PDB entry 9MN4 | electron microscopy, 3.05 A resolution | chains E and T of the 6 polymer chains in the assembly

Chain E:
Name: DNA-directed RNA polymerase, mitochondrial
Organism: Homo sapiens
Notes: EC 2.7.7.6
Reference sequence: O00411 (RPOM_HUMAN); numbering as in UniProt (aligned over 1-1230)
Sequence (1230 residues; row label = number of the first residue in the row):
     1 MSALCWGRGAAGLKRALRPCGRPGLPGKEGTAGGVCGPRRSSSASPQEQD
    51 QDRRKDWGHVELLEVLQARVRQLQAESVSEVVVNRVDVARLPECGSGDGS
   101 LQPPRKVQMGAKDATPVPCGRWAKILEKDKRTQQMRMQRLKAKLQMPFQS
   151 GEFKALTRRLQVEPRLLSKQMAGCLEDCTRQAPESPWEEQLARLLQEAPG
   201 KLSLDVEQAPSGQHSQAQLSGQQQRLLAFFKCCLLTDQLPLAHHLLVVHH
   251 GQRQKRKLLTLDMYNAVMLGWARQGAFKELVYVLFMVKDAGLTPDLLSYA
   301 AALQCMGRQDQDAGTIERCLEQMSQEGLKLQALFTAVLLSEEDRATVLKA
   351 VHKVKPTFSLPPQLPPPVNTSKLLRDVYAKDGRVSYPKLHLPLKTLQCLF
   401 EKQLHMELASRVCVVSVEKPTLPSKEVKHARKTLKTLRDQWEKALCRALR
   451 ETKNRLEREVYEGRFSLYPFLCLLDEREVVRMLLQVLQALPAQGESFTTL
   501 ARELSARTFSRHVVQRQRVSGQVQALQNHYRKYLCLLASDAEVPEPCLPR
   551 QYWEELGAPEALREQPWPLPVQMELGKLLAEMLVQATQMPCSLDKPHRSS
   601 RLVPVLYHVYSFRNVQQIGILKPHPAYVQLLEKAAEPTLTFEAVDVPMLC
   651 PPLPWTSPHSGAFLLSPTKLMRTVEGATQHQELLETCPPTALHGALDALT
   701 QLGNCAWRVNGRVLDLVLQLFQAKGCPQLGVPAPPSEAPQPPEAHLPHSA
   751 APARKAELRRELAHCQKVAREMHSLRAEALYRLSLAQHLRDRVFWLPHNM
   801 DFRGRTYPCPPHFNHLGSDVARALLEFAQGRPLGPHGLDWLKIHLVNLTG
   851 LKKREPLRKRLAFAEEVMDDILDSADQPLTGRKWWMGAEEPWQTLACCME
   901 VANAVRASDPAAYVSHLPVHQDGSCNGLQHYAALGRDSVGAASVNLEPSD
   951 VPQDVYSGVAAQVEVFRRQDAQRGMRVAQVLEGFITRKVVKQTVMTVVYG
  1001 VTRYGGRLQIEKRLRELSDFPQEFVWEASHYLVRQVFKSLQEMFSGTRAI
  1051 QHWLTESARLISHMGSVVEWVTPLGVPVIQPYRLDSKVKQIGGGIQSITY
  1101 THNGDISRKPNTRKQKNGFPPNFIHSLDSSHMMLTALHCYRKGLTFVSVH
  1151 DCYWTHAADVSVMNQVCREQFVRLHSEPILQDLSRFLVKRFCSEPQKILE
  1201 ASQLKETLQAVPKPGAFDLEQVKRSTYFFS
Not modelled in the structure: 1-121, 182-184, 198-217, 739-762
Disulfide bonds: Cys174-Cys178
UniProt features mapped onto this chain:
  - active site: Asp922, Lys991, Asp1151
Reported in the primary citation:
  - binding site for Non-Template Strand DNA: Trp1026

Chain T:
Molecule: Template Strand DNA
Sequence (60 nucleotides; each row starts with the number of its first residue):
     1 GGCCTATCTCCCAGCGGTATGCACTTTTAACAGTCACCCCCCAACTAACA
    51 CATTATTTTC
Not modelled in the structure: 51-60

How chain E and chain T interact:
Contacting residue pairs (43; chain E residue first):
  Arg253(E) with DT25(T), salt bridge to the phosphate
  Gln254(E) with DC24(T), hydrogen bond to the phosphate; DT25(T), hydrogen bond to the phosphate
  Ser496(E) with DG14(T), phosphate contact
  Thr499(E) with DG14(T), hydrogen bond to the base
  Arg502(E) with DG14(T), base contact
  Tyr610(E) with DG16(T), hydrogen bond to the phosphate; DG17(T), hydrogen bond to the phosphate
  Arg613(E) with DC15(T), salt bridge to the phosphate
  Gln616(E) with DC15(T), base contact
  Gln617(E) with DC15(T), sugar contact; DG16(T), sugar contact
  Ile618(E) with DG14(T), phosphate contact; DC15(T), phosphate contact; DG16(T), phosphate contact
  Gly619(E) with DG16(T), hydrogen bond to the phosphate
  Arg672(E) with DC10(T), phosphate contact; DC11(T), salt bridge to the phosphate
  Phe802(E) with DT9(T), sugar contact
  Arg803(E) with DT9(T), hydrogen bond to the sugar
  Tyr807(E) with DC10(T), sugar contact
  Thr996(E) with DT7(T), hydrogen bond to the base
  Tyr999(E) with DC8(T), base contact
  Gly1000(E) with DT7(T), sugar contact
  Val1001(E) with DT7(T), phosphate contact
  Thr1002(E) with DA6(T), hydrogen bond to the phosphate; DT7(T), hydrogen bond to the phosphate
  Tyr1004(E) with DA6(T), stacking on the base
  Gly1005(E) with DT7(T), phosphate contact
  Gln1009(E) with DT7(T), base contact
  Tyr1082(E) with DC8(T), hydrogen bond to the phosphate; DT9(T), hydrogen bond to the phosphate
  Gln1096(E) with DG16(T), hydrogen bond to the phosphate
  Ser1097(E) with DG16(T), sugar contact; DG17(T), hydrogen bond to the phosphate
  Ile1098(E) with DG16(T), phosphate contact
  Thr1099(E) with DC15(T), sugar contact; DG16(T), phosphate contact
  Arg1113(E) with DT5(T), hydrogen bond to the sugar
  Asn1117(E) with DC8(T), sugar contact
  Gly1118(E) with DC8(T), sugar contact
  Pro1121(E) with DC8(T), sugar contact
  His1125(E) with DC8(T), base contact
Interface residues without a listed pair, chain E (37 interface residues in all): Gln252, Thr498, Pro811, Asn1122
Interface residues without a listed pair, chain T (17 interface residues in all): DC4, DC12, DA13, DT26

In short:
37 residues of chain E and 17 residues of chain T are in contact; the contacts include 15 hydrogen bonds, 3
salt bridges and 1 aromatic stacking contact. Polar contacts include Thr499(E)-DG14(T), Thr996(E)-DT7(T) and
Arg803(E)-DT9(T). From UniProt: 3 active-site residues on chain E. The paper reports a binding site for
Non-Template Strand DNA at Trp1026(E).
Here chain E is DNA-directed RNA polymerase, mitochondrial (Homo sapiens) and chain T is Template Strand DNA.
Entry 9MN4 (Structure of the human mitochondrial initially transcribing complex, IC3) was determined by
electron microscopy together with 9MN5, 9MN6, 9MN7, 9MN8, 9MN9 and 9MNA from the same study.
